Entry 7PY8 (electron microscopy, 3.80 A resolution); this record covers chains N and D of the 9 polymer chains in the assembly.

# Chain N
Molecule: ntDNA
Sequence (39 nucleotides; numbered 1 to 39; the number before each row is that of its first residue):
     1 GGTCAGTACG TCCTATCGAT CTTCGGAAGA GATTCAGAG
Disordered / not traced: 1-5, 14-17

# Chain D
Protein: DNA-directed RNA polymerase subunit beta'
Source organism: Escherichia coli
Notes: EC 2.7.7.6
UniProtKB: P0A8T8 (RPOC_ECO57); residue numbers follow UniProt; this construct covers 1-1407
Sequence (1407 residues; numbered 1 to 1407; the number before each row is that of its first residue):
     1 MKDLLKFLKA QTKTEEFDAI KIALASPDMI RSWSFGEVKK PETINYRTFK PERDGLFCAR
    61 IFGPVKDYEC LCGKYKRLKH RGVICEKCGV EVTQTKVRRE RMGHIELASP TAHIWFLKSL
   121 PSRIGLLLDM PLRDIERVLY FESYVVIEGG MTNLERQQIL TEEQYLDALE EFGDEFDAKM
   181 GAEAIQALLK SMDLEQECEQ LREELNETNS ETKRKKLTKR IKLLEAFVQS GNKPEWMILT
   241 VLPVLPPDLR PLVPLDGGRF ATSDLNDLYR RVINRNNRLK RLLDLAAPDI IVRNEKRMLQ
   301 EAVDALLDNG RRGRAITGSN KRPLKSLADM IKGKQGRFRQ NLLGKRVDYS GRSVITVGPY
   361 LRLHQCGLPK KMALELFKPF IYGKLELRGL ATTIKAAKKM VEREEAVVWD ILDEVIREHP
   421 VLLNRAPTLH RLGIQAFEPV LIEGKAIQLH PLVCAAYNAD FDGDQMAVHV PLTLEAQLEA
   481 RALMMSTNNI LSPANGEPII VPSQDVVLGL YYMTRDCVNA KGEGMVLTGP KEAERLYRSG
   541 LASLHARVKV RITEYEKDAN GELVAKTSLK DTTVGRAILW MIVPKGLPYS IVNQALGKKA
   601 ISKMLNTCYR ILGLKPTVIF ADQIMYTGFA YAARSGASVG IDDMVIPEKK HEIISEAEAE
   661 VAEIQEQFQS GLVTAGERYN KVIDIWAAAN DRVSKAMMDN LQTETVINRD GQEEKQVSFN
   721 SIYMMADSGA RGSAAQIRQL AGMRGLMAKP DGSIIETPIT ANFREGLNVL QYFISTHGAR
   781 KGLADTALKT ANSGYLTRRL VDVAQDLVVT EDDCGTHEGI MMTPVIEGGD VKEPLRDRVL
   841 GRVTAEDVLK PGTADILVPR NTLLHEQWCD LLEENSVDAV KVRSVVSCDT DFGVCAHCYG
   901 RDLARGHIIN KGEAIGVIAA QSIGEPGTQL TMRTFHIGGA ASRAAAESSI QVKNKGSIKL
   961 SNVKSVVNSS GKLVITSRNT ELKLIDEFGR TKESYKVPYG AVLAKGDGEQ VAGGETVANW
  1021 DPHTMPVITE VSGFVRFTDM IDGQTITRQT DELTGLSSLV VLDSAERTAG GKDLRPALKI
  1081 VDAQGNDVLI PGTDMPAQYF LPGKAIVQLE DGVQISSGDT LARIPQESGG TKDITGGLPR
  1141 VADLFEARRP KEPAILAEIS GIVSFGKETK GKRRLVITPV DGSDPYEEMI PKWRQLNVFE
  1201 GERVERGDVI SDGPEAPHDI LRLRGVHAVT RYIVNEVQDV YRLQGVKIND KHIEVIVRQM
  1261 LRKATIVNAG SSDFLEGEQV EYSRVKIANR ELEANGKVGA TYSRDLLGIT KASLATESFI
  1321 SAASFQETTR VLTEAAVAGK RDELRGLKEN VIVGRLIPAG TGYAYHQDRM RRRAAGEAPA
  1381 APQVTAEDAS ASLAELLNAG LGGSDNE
Disordered / not traced: 1-15, 934-947, 1127-1135, 1374-1407
Metal / ion sites: Zn2+ site 1: Cys70, Cys72, Cys88; Mg2+: Asp460 (shared with 1 residue of chain R); Zn2+ site 2: Cys814, Cys888, Cys895, Cys898
Swiss-Prot annotation at these positions:
  - binding site (Zn(2+)): Cys70, Cys72, Cys85, Cys88, Cys814, Cys888, Cys895, Cys898
  - binding site (Mg(2+)): Asp460, Asp462, Asp464
  - modified residue: Lys972 (N6-acetyllysine)

# Interface between chain N and chain D
Residue-residue contacts (12; chain N residue first):
  DC13(N) - Arg270(D)  base contact
  DC13(N) - Arg271(D)  base contact
  DG18(N) - Arg314(D)  base contact
  DA27(N) - Arg1148(D)  salt bridge to the phosphate
  DA28(N) - Glu1146(D)  phosphate contact
  DA28(N) - Arg1148(D)  phosphate contact
  DG29(N) - Leu120(D)  phosphate contact
  DA30(N) - Leu120(D)  sugar contact
  DG37(N) - Thr1169(D)  phosphate contact
  DG37(N) - Lys1170(D)  phosphate contact
  DG37(N) - Gly1171(D)  hydrogen bond to the phosphate
  DA38(N) - Lys1167(D)  salt bridge to the phosphate
Other interface residues (no listed pair), chain N (10 interface residues in all): DC12, DA36
Other interface residues (no listed pair), chain D (11 interface residues in all): Asn274

# In short
10 residues of chain N face 11 of chain D across their interface, with 1 hydrogen bond and 2 salt bridges.
Polar pairs include DG37(N)-Gly1171(D), DA27(N)-Arg1148(D) and DA38(N)-Lys1167(D). From UniProt: 8
Zn2+-binding residues and 3 Mg2+-binding residues on chain D.
Chain N is ntDNA and chain D is DNA-directed RNA polymerase subunit beta' (Escherichia coli); the structure,
CryoEM structure of E.coli RNA polymerase elongation complex bound to NusG (NusG-EC in less-swiveled
conformation), was determined by electron microscopy, deposited together with 7PY0, 7PY1, 7PY3, 7PY5, 7PY6,
7PY7 and 4 further entries.
